PDB entry 2E5B | X-ray diffraction, 2.00 A resolution | chains A and B

Chain A (and B):
Molecule: Nicotinamide phosphoribosyltransferase
Source organism: Homo sapiens
Notes: EC 2.4.2.12; chain B of this document is another copy of the same molecule, construct and numbering; everything in this record applies to it too
UniProtKB: P43490 (NAMPT_HUMAN); numbering as in UniProt (aligned over 1-491)
Chain sequence (499 residues; row label = number of the first residue in the row; numbers below 1 keep their minus sign (Gly-7 is residue -7)):
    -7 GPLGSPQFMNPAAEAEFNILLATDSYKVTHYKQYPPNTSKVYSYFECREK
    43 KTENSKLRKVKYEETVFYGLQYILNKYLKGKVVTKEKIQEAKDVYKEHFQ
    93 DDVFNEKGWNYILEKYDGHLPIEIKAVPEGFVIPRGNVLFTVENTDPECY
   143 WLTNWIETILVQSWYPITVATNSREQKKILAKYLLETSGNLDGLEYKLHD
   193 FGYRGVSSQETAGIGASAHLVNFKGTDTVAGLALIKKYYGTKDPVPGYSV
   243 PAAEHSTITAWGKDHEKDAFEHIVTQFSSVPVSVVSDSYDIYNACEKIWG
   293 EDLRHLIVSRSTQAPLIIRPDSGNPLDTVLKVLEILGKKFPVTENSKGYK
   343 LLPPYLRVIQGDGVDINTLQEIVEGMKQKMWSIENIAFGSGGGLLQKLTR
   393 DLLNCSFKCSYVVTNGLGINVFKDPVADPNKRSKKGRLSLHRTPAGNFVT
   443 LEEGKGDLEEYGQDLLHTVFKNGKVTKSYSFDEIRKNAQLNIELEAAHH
Not modelled in the structure: -7 to 7, 43-52, 484-491
Differences from the reference sequence: expression tag (-7 to 0)

Chain A / chain B interface:
Contacting residue pairs (216; chain A residue first):
  Phe9(A) - Gln201(B)
  Leu13(A) - Tyr195(B)
  Leu13(A) - Val221(B)
  Ala14(A) - Tyr195(B)
  Ala14(A) - Gln201(B)
  Thr15(A) - Tyr195(B)
  Thr15(A) - Asp219(B)
  Thr15(A) - Val221(B)
  Asp16(A) - Tyr195(B)
  Asp16(A) - Arg196(B)  salt bridge
  Asp16(A) - Asp219(B)
  Ser17(A) - Thr218(B)  hydrogen bond (side chain-backbone)
  Ser17(A) - Asp219(B)  hydrogen bond (backbone-backbone)
  Ser17(A) - Val221(B)
  Ser17(A) - Ser241(B)
  Tyr18(A) - Arg196(B)  hydrogen bond
  Tyr18(A) - Asp219(B)  hydrogen bond (backbone-side chain)
  Tyr18(A) - Ala244(B)
  Tyr18(A) - Ala245(B)
  Tyr18(A) - Glu246(B)
  Lys19(A) - Arg196(B)
  Lys19(A) - Glu246(B)  salt bridge
  Thr21(A) - Pro243(B)
  Thr21(A) - Ala244(B)
  Thr21(A) - Phe269(B)
  His22(A) - Ala244(B)  hydrogen bond (side chain-backbone)
  His22(A) - Glu246(B)  salt bridge
  His22(A) - Thr249(B)
  Lys24(A) - His264(B)
  Lys24(A) - Gln268(B)  hydrogen bond (backbone-side chain)
  Lys24(A) - Phe269(B)
  Gln25(A) - Ala244(B)  hydrogen bond (side chain-backbone)
  Gln25(A) - Ala245(B)
  Gln25(A) - Thr249(B)  hydrogen bond
  Gln25(A) - Trp253(B)  hydrogen bond (backbone-side chain)
  Gln25(A) - His264(B)
  Gln25(A) - Ile265(B)
  Gln25(A) - Phe269(B)
  Tyr26(A) - Ser248(B)  hydrogen bond
  Tyr26(A) - Thr249(B)
  Tyr26(A) - Ala252(B)  hydrophobic
  Tyr26(A) - Trp253(B)
  Tyr26(A) - His264(B)
  Pro27(A) - Ala252(B)
  Pro27(A) - Trp253(B)
  Pro28(A) - Trp253(B)
  Tyr69(A) - Gln201(B)
  Val86(A) - Leu224(B)  hydrophobic
  Tyr87(A) - Val221(B)
  Glu89(A) - Pro236(B)
  Glu89(A) - Val237(B)
  Glu89(A) - Tyr240(B)
  His90(A) - Thr218(B)  hydrogen bond (side chain-backbone)
  His90(A) - Leu224(B)
  His90(A) - Gly239(B)  hydrogen bond (side chain-backbone)
  His90(A) - Tyr240(B)
  His90(A) - Ser241(B)  hydrogen bond (backbone-backbone)
  Phe91(A) - Ser241(B)
  Phe91(A) - Val242(B)
  Gln92(A) - Tyr240(B)
  Val95(A) - Phe269(B)  hydrophobic
  Asn146(A) - Glu246(B)
  Asn146(A) - Ser248(B)  hydrogen bond
  Glu149(A) - Arg196(B)  salt bridge
  Glu149(A) - Glu246(B)
  Thr150(A) - Tyr195(B)
  Ile151(A) - Gln201(B)
  Val153(A) - Arg196(B)
  Gln154(A) - Tyr195(B)  hydrogen bond (side chain-backbone)
  Gln154(A) - Val198(B)
  Gln154(A) - Ser200(B)
  Gln154(A) - Gln201(B)  hydrogen bond
  Trp156(A) - Arg196(B)  hydrogen bond (side chain-backbone)
  Trp156(A) - Gly197(B)
  Trp156(A) - Val198(B)  hydrogen bond (side chain-backbone)
  Trp156(A) - Ser199(B)
  Trp156(A) - Gln388(B)
  Tyr157(A) - Ser199(B)
  Tyr195(A) - Leu13(B)
  Tyr195(A) - Ala14(B)
  Tyr195(A) - Thr15(B)
  Tyr195(A) - Asp16(B)
  Tyr195(A) - Thr150(B)
  Tyr195(A) - Gln154(B)  hydrogen bond (backbone-side chain)
  Arg196(A) - Asp16(B)  salt bridge
  Arg196(A) - Tyr18(B)  hydrogen bond
  Arg196(A) - Lys19(B)
  Arg196(A) - Glu149(B)  salt bridge
  Arg196(A) - Thr150(B)
  Arg196(A) - Val153(B)
  Arg196(A) - Trp156(B)  hydrogen bond (backbone-side chain)
  Arg196(A) - Arg392(B)
  Gly197(A) - Trp156(B)
  Val198(A) - Gln154(B)
  Val198(A) - Trp156(B)  hydrogen bond (backbone-side chain)
  Ser199(A) - Tyr157(B)
  Ser199(A) - Ser199(B)  hydrogen bond
  Ser199(A) - Thr203(B)  hydrogen bond
  Ser199(A) - Ile206(B)
  Ser200(A) - Gln154(B)
  Ser200(A) - Ser200(B)  hydrogen bond
  Ser200(A) - Glu202(B)
  Ser200(A) - Thr203(B)  hydrogen bond
  Ser200(A) - Ile206(B)
  Gln201(A) - Phe9(B)
  Gln201(A) - Ala14(B)
  Gln201(A) - Tyr69(B)
  Gln201(A) - Ile151(B)
  Gln201(A) - Gln154(B)  hydrogen bond
  Gln201(A) - Glu202(B)  hydrogen bond (backbone-side chain)
  Glu202(A) - Ser200(B)
  Glu202(A) - Gln201(B)
  Glu202(A) - Glu202(B)  hydrogen bond (backbone-side chain)
  Thr203(A) - Ser199(B)  hydrogen bond
  Thr203(A) - Ser200(B)  hydrogen bond
  Thr203(A) - Thr203(B)  hydrogen bond
  Ile206(A) - Ser199(B)
  Ile206(A) - Ser200(B)
  Thr218(A) - Ser17(B)  hydrogen bond (backbone-side chain)
  Thr218(A) - His90(B)  hydrogen bond (backbone-side chain)
  Asp219(A) - Thr15(B)
  Asp219(A) - Asp16(B)
  Asp219(A) - Ser17(B)  hydrogen bond (backbone-backbone)
  Asp219(A) - Tyr18(B)
  Val221(A) - Leu13(B)
  Val221(A) - Thr15(B)
  Val221(A) - Ser17(B)
  Val221(A) - Tyr87(B)
  Leu224(A) - His90(B)
  Pro236(A) - Glu89(B)
  Val237(A) - Glu89(B)
  Gly239(A) - His90(B)
  Tyr240(A) - Glu89(B)
  Tyr240(A) - His90(B)
  Ser241(A) - Ser17(B)
  Ser241(A) - His90(B)  hydrogen bond (backbone-backbone)
  Ser241(A) - Phe91(B)
  Val242(A) - Phe91(B)
  Pro243(A) - Thr21(B)
  Ala244(A) - Tyr18(B)
  Ala244(A) - Thr21(B)
  Ala244(A) - His22(B)  hydrogen bond (backbone-side chain)
  Ala244(A) - Gln25(B)  hydrogen bond (backbone-side chain)
  Ala245(A) - Tyr18(B)
  Ala245(A) - Gln25(B)
  Glu246(A) - Tyr18(B)  hydrogen bond
  Glu246(A) - Lys19(B)  salt bridge
  Glu246(A) - His22(B)  salt bridge
  Glu246(A) - Asn146(B)  hydrogen bond
  Glu246(A) - Glu149(B)
  His247(A) - Lys415(B)  hydrogen bond
  Ser248(A) - Tyr26(B)  hydrogen bond
  Ser248(A) - Asn146(B)  hydrogen bond
  Ser248(A) - Cys401(B)
  Thr249(A) - His22(B)
  Thr249(A) - Gln25(B)  hydrogen bond
  Thr249(A) - Tyr26(B)
  Thr251(A) - Val413(B)
  Thr251(A) - Phe414(B)
  Ala252(A) - Tyr26(B)  hydrophobic
  Ala252(A) - Pro27(B)
  Ala252(A) - Val404(B)
  Ala252(A) - Val413(B)  hydrophobic
  Trp253(A) - Gln25(B)  hydrogen bond (side chain-backbone)
  Trp253(A) - Tyr26(B)
  Trp253(A) - Pro27(B)
  Trp253(A) - Pro28(B)
  His264(A) - Lys24(B)
  His264(A) - Gln25(B)
  His264(A) - Tyr26(B)
  Ile265(A) - Gln25(B)
  Gln268(A) - Lys24(B)
  Phe269(A) - Thr21(B)
  Phe269(A) - Gln25(B)
  Asp279(A) - Pro417(B)
  Ser280(A) - Lys415(B)
  Ser280(A) - Asp416(B)  hydrogen bond (backbone-backbone)
  Ser280(A) - Pro417(B)
  Tyr281(A) - Phe414(B)  hydrogen bond (side chain-backbone)
  Tyr281(A) - Asp416(B)
  Tyr281(A) - Pro417(B)
  Tyr281(A) - Val418(B)  hydrogen bond (backbone-backbone)
  Asp282(A) - Val418(B)
  Asp313(A) - Lys423(B)  hydrogen bond (backbone-side chain)
  Ser314(A) - Pro417(B)
  Ser314(A) - Lys423(B)
  Gly315(A) - Ala419(B)
  Asp354(A) - Lys423(B)  salt bridge
  Gln388(A) - Trp156(B)
  Gln388(A) - Gln388(B)  hydrogen bond (backbone-side chain)
  Gln388(A) - Leu390(B)  hydrogen bond (side chain-backbone)
  Lys389(A) - Lys389(B)
  Lys389(A) - Thr391(B)
  Leu390(A) - Gln388(B)  hydrogen bond (backbone-side chain)
  Thr391(A) - Lys389(B)
  Arg392(A) - Arg196(B)
  Cys401(A) - Ser248(B)
  Val404(A) - Ala252(B)
  Val413(A) - Thr251(B)
  Val413(A) - Ala252(B)  hydrophobic
  Phe414(A) - Thr251(B)
  Phe414(A) - Lys255(B)
  Phe414(A) - Tyr281(B)
  Lys415(A) - His247(B)  hydrogen bond
  Lys415(A) - Ser280(B)
  Asp416(A) - Ser280(B)  hydrogen bond (backbone-backbone)
  Asp416(A) - Tyr281(B)
  Pro417(A) - Asp279(B)
  Pro417(A) - Ser280(B)
  Pro417(A) - Tyr281(B)
  Pro417(A) - Ser314(B)
  Val418(A) - Tyr281(B)  hydrogen bond (backbone-backbone)
  Val418(A) - Asp282(B)
  Ala419(A) - Gly315(B)
  Lys423(A) - Asp313(B)  hydrogen bond (side chain-backbone)
  Lys423(A) - Asp354(B)  salt bridge
Interface residues without a listed pair, chain A (96 interface residues in all): Ala204, Thr220, Ala222, Lys255, Ile283, Tyr284, Lys400, Asp420
Interface residues without a listed pair, chain B (96 interface residues in all): Val86, Gln92, Val95, Ala204, Thr220, Ala222, Ile283, Tyr284, Arg311, Asp420

Overview:
The chain A/chain B interface involves 96 residues from each chain; the contacts include 56 hydrogen bonds and
10 salt bridges. Among the polar pairs are Asp16(A)-Arg196(B), Lys19(A)-Glu246(B) and His22(A)-Glu246(B).
Both chains are Nicotinamide phosphoribosyltransferase (Homo sapiens). Entry 2E5B (Crystal structure of Human
NMPRTase as free-form) was determined by X-ray diffraction (same publication as 2E5C and 2E5D).
